Entry 8DEJ (electron microscopy, 2.86 A resolution); this record covers chains A and L of the 14 polymer chains in the assembly.

== Chain A ==
Name: pre-crRNA processing endonuclease
Organism: Desulfovibrio vulgaris
Notes: EC 3.1.-.-
UniProt: Q72WF9 (Q72WF9_DESVH); numbering as in UniProt (aligned over 1-227)
Chain sequence (227 residues; row label = number of the first residue in the row):
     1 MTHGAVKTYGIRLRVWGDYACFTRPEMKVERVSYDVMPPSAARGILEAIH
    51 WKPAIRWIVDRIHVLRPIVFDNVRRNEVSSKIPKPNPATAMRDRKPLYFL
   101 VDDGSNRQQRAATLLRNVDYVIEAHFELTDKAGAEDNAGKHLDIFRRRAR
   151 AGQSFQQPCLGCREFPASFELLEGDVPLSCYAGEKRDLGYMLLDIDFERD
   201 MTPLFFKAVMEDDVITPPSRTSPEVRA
Disordered / not traced: 1-7
Construct notes: conflict Asp213 (Gly in Q72WF9)

== Chain L ==
Molecule: 47-nt RNA strand
Organism: Desulfovibrio vulgaris
Sequence (47 nucleotides; each row starts with the number of its first residue):
     2 GGAUUGAAACGCCAUGCUCAGGCUGGCGAGUGGGCGCCACUCUCCAA

== How chain A and chain L interact ==
Residue-residue contacts (32):
  Thr23(A) - G7(L)  phosphate contact
  Pro25(A) - U6(L)  base contact
  Lys28(A) - U6(L)  sugar contact
  Arg31(A) - A10(L)  base contact
  Ser40(A) - U6(L)  hydrogen bond to the phosphate
  Gly44(A) - U5(L)  sugar contact
  Ile45(A) - U5(L)  base contact
  Glu47(A) - G2(L)  hydrogen bond to the base
  Trp51(A) - G2(L)  base contact
  Trp51(A) - G3(L)  hydrogen bond to the base
  Lys52(A) - G2(L)  hydrogen bond to the base
  Asn76(A) - A10(L)  hydrogen bond to the sugar
  Asn76(A) - C11(L)  base contact
  Asn76(A) - G12(L)  hydrogen bond to the sugar
  Glu77(A) - A10(L)  base contact
  Val78(A) - A10(L)  hydrogen bond to the base
  Lys81(A) - A8(L)  base contact
  Val101(A) - C11(L)  phosphate contact
  Asp102(A) - C11(L)  base contact
  Arg107(A) - C11(L)  salt bridge to the phosphate
  Gln109(A) - G12(L)  base contact
  Arg110(A) - A10(L)  base contact
  Arg148(A) - G2(L)  base contact
  Phe155(A) - G2(L)  stacking on the base
  Pro158(A) - U5(L)  base contact
  Cys159(A) - U5(L)  hydrogen bond to the base
  Gly161(A) - U5(L)  hydrogen bond to the base
  Gly161(A) - G7(L)  sugar contact
  Arg163(A) - A8(L)  phosphate contact
  Arg163(A) - A9(L)  salt bridge to the phosphate
  Leu192(A) - U6(L)  base contact
  Phe197(A) - A4(L)  stacking on the base
Interface residues without a listed pair, chain A (38 interface residues in all): Ala41, Arg43, Ile49, His50, Pro53, Arg75, Gln157, Leu160, Cys162, Glu164, Pro203

== Summary ==
Chain A and chain L form an interface of 38 and 11 residues respectively; the contacts include 9 hydrogen
bonds, 2 salt bridges and 2 aromatic stacking contacts. Polar pairs include Glu47(A)-G2(L), Trp51(A)-G3(L) and
Lys52(A)-G2(L).
Chain A is pre-crRNA processing endonuclease and chain L is a 47-nt RNA strand, both from Desulfovibrio
vulgaris; the structure, D. vulgaris type I-C Cascade bound to dsDNA target, was determined by electron
microscopy together with 8DFA, 8DFS, 8DEX and 8DFO from the same study.
